8FY9 - chains B and H of the 8 polymer chains in the assembly; structure by electron microscopy, 3.10 A resolution.

# Chain B
Molecule: Cas1
Sequence (316 residues; each row starts with the number of its first residue):
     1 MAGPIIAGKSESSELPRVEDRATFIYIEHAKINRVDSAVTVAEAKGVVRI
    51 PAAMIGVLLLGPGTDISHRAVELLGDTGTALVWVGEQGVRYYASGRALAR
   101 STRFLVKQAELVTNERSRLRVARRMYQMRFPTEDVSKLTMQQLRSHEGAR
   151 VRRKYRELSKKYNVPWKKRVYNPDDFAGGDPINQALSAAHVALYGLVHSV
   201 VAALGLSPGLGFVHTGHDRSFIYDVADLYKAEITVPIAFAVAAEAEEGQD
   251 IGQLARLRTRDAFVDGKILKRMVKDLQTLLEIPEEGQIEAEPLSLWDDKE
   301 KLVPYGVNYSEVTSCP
Disordered / not traced: 1-19, 130-180, 312-316
From the paper describing this entry:
  - binding site for the 28-nt DNA strand: His-29

# Chain H
Molecule: 28-nt DNA strand
Sequence (28 nucleotides; numbered 1 to 28; the number before each row is that of its first residue):
     1 ACTCATGATGCACAAGTGGTTGCGCGTG

# Chain B / chain H interface
Residue-residue contacts (20):
  His-29(B) / DC23(H)  hydrogen bond to the base
  Pro-62(B) / DC23(H)  base contact
  Gly-85(B) / DG24(H)  phosphate contact
  Glu-86(B) / DC23(H)  sugar contact
  Glu-86(B) / DG24(H)  phosphate contact
  Arg-90(B) / DC25(H)  hydrogen bond to the phosphate
  Tyr-92(B) / DG24(H)  hydrogen bond to the phosphate
  His-190(B) / DG28(H)  phosphate contact
  Val-191(B) / DG26(H)  sugar contact
  Tyr-194(B) / DG28(H)  sugar contact
  His-214(B) / DG28(H)  phosphate contact
  His-217(B) / DG28(H)  base contact
  Arg-219(B) / DG28(H)  base contact
  Tyr-223(B) / DG28(H)  hydrogen bond to the base
  Asp-250(B) / DG26(H)  hydrogen bond to the base
  Gln-253(B) / DG22(H)  hydrogen bond to the phosphate
  Gln-253(B) / DC23(H)  hydrogen bond to the phosphate
  Arg-256(B) / DC23(H)  salt bridge to the phosphate
  Arg-256(B) / DG24(H)  salt bridge to the phosphate
  Arg-256(B) / DC25(H)  salt bridge to the phosphate
Other interface residues (no listed pair), chain B (20 interface residues in all): Gly-63, Val-89, Ser-187, Leu-257
Other interface residues (no listed pair), chain H (7 interface residues in all): DT27

# Overview
20 residues of chain B and 7 residues of chain H are in contact; the contacts include 7 hydrogen bonds and 3
salt bridges. Polar contacts include His-29(B)/DC23(H), Tyr-223(B)/DG28(H) and Asp-250(B)/DG26(H). From the
paper: a binding site for the 28-nt DNA strand at His-29(B).
Chain B is Cas1 and chain H is a 28-nt DNA strand; the structure, Cryo-EM structure of
Cas1:Cas2-DEDDh:PAM-deficient prespacer complex, was determined by electron microscopy (same publication as
8FYA, 8FYB, 8FYC and 8FYD).
